8E7X - chains A and B; structure by X-ray diffraction, 2.10 A resolution.

Chain A (and B):
Molecule: Tryptophan-rich sensory protein
Organism: Cereibacter sphaeroides
Notes: chain B of this document is another copy of the same molecule, construct and numbering; everything in this record applies to it too
UniProt: Q9RFC8 (TSPO_CERSP); residue numbers follow UniProt; this construct covers 1-158
Sequence (158 residues; row label = number of the first residue in the row):
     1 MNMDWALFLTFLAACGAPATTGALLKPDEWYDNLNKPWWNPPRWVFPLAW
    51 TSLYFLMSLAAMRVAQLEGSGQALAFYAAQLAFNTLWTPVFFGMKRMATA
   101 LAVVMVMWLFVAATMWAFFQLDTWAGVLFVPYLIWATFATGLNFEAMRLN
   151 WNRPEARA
Not modelled in the structure: 158 (chain B: 1, 158)
Differences from the reference sequence: engineered mutation Phe138 (Ala in Q9RFC8)

Chain A / chain B interface:
Residue-residue contacts (50):
  Ala6(A) - Gln72(B)
  Leu7(A) - Gly71(B)
  Leu7(A) - Gln72(B)  hydrogen bond (backbone-side chain)
  Thr10(A) - Gln72(B)  hydrogen bond
  Thr10(A) - Ala75(B)
  Thr10(A) - Phe76(B)
  Phe11(A) - Ala75(B)  hydrophobic
  Ala13(A) - Phe83(B)
  Ala13(A) - Phe110(B)  hydrophobic
  Ala14(A) - Ala79(B)  hydrophobic
  Ala14(A) - Ala82(B)
  Ala17(A) - Ala82(B)
  Ala17(A) - Phe83(B)
  Ala17(A) - Leu86(B)
  Thr20(A) - Leu86(B)
  Thr21(A) - Leu86(B)
  Leu24(A) - Val90(B)  hydrophobic
  Leu24(A) - Met94(B)
  Leu24(A) - Arg96(B)
  Ala65(A) - Gly71(B)
  Gly71(A) - Leu7(B)
  Gly71(A) - Ala65(B)
  Gln72(A) - Ala6(B)
  Gln72(A) - Leu7(B)
  Gln72(A) - Thr10(B)  hydrogen bond
  Leu74(A) - Leu74(B)  hydrophobic
  Ala75(A) - Thr10(B)
  Ala75(A) - Phe11(B)  hydrophobic
  Phe76(A) - Thr10(B)
  Ala79(A) - Ala14(B)  hydrophobic
  Leu81(A) - Ala78(B)
  Leu81(A) - Ala82(B)  hydrophobic
  Ala82(A) - Ala14(B)
  Ala82(A) - Ala17(B)
  Ala82(A) - Thr85(B)
  Phe83(A) - Ala13(B)
  Phe83(A) - Gly16(B)
  Phe83(A) - Ala17(B)
  Thr85(A) - Ala82(B)
  Thr85(A) - Leu86(B)
  Leu86(A) - Ala17(B)
  Leu86(A) - Thr20(B)
  Leu86(A) - Thr21(B)
  Pro89(A) - Pro89(B)  hydrophobic
  Val90(A) - Leu24(B)  hydrophobic
  Met94(A) - Leu24(B)  hydrophobic
  Met94(A) - Leu25(B)  hydrophobic
  Arg96(A) - Leu24(B)  hydrogen bond (side chain-backbone)
  Thr99(A) - Leu24(B)
  Phe110(A) - Ala13(B)  hydrophobic
Interface residues without a listed pair, chain A (32 interface residues in all): Gly16, Ser70, Tyr77, Ala78
Interface residues without a listed pair, chain B (32 interface residues in all): Ser70, Leu81, Thr99

In short:
The chain A/chain B interface involves 32 residues from each chain; the contacts include 4 hydrogen bonds.
Polar contacts include Leu7(A)-Gln72(B), Thr10(A)-Gln72(B) and Arg96(A)-Leu24(B).
Both chains are Tryptophan-rich sensory protein (Cereibacter sphaeroides). Entry 8E7X (RsTSPO A138F with one
Heme bound) was determined by X-ray diffraction together with 8E7W and 8E7Z from the same study.
